PDB entry 5ED4 | X-ray diffraction, 2.40 A resolution | chains B and C of the 4 polymer chains in the assembly

== Chain B ==
Molecule: Response regulator
Source organism: Mycobacterium tuberculosis
Notes: EC 3.1.3.1
UniProtKB: A0A045J469 (A0A045J469_MYCTX); residue numbers follow UniProt; this construct covers 1-247
Sequence (250 residues; numbered -2 to 247; the number before each row is that of its first residue; numbers below 1 keep their minus sign (Gly-2 is residue -2)):
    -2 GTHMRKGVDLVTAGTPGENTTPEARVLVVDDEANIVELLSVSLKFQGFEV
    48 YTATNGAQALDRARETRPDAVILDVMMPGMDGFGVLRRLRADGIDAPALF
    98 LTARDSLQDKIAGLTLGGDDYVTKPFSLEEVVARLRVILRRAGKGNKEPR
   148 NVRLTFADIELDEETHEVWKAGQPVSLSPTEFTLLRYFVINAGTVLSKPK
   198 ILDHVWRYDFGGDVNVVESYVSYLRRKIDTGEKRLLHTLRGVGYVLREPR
Not modelled in the structure: -2 to 17, 102-106, 141-148
Differences from the reference sequence: expression tag (-2 to 0)
Ion coordination: Ca2+ site 1: Asp28, Asp71, Met73; Ca2+ site 2: Asp200 (shared with 1 residue of chain E)
From the paper describing this entry:
  - self-association interface (contacts with another copy of this molecule); pairs are residue here / residue on that copy: Thr112-Asp200 (hydrogen bond), Leu113-Leu35 (hydrophobic contact), Gly114-Phe42 (pi stacking), Gly115-Phe42 (pi stacking), Tyr118-Pro196 (hydrophobic contact), Glu161-Val192 (hydrogen bond), Glu161, Thr162, His163
  - post-translational modification sites: Asp71 (citing earlier work)
  - binding site for the 26-nt DNA strand (chain C): Ser175, Thr177, Trp203, Arg204, Phe207, Asn212, Val213, Ser216, Tyr217, Tyr220, Arg237
  - binding site for the 26-nt DNA strand: Lys195, Asn212, Glu215, Ser216, Ser219, Tyr220, Arg222, Arg223, Thr235, Arg237, Gly238, Tyr241
  - mutagenesis - L113D, Y205A: unchanged binding to perfect direct repeat
  - mutagenesis - L113D, Y205A: unchanged stability
  - mutagenesis - L113D: unchanged binding to direct repeat with a 3-bp spacer

== Chain C ==
Molecule: 26-nt DNA strand
Sequence (26 nucleotides; row label = number of the first residue in the row):
     1 GATTCACAGCTGATTCACAGCATCTA
Ion coordination: Ca2+: DT3 (shared with 1 residue of chain F)

== Interface between chain B and chain C ==
Residue-residue contacts (14; chain B residue first):
  Ser175(B) with DT14(C), phosphate contact; DT15(C), hydrogen bond to the phosphate
  Pro176(B) with DT15(C), phosphate contact
  Thr177(B) with DT15(C), hydrogen bond to the phosphate
  Trp203(B) with DC16(C), hydrogen bond to the phosphate
  Phe207(B) with DC16(C), phosphate contact; DA17(C), phosphate contact
  Gly209(B) with DA17(C), phosphate contact
  Asn212(B) with DC18(C), hydrogen bond to the base; DA19(C), base contact
  Tyr217(B) with DT15(C), hydrogen bond to the phosphate
  Tyr220(B) with DC16(C), hydrogen bond to the base
  Arg237(B) with DC24(C), base contact; DT25(C), sugar contact
Other interface residues (no listed pair), chain B (14 interface residues in all): Leu174, Asp210, Val213, Ser216

== Summary ==
14 residues of chain B face 8 of chain C across their interface; the contacts include 6 hydrogen bonds. Polar
pairs include Asn212(B)-DC18(C), Tyr220(B)-DC16(C) and Ser175(B)-DT15(C). From the paper: a binding site for
the 26-nt DNA strand at Lys195(B), Asn212(B) and Glu215(B) among others; L113D and Y205A of chain B leave
binding to perfect direct repeat unchanged.
Chain B is Response regulator (Mycobacterium tuberculosis) and chain C is a 26-nt DNA strand; the structure,
Structure of a PhoP-DNA complex, was determined by X-ray diffraction.
